PDB entry 8IPK | X-ray diffraction, 1.90 A resolution | chain A

[Chain A]
Molecule: 12S rRNA N4-methylcytidine (m4C) methyltransferase
From: Homo sapiens
Notes: EC 2.1.1.-
UniProtKB: A6NJ78 (MET15_HUMAN); residues 1-338 here correspond to UniProt positions 70-407 (UniProt number = residue number + 69)
Amino-acid sequence (338 residues; row label = number of the first residue in the row):
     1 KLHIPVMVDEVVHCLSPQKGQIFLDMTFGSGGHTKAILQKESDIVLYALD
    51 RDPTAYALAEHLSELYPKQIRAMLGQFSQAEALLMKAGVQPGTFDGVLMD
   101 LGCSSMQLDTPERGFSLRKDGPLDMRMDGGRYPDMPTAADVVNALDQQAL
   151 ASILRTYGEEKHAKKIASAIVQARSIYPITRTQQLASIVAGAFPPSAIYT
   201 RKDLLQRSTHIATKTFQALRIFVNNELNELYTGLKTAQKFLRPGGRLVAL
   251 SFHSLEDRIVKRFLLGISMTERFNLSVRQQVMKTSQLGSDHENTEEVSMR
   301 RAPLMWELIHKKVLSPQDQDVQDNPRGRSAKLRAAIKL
Disordered / not traced: 1-4, 293-302, 315-327
Ligand contacts: S-adenosylmethionine (SAM): Pro5, Met26, Thr27, Phe28, Gly29, Ser30, Gly31, Gly32, His33, Asp50, Arg51, Asp52, Ala55, Gly75, Gln76, Phe77, Asp100, Leu101, Gly102, Cys103, Ser104, Gln107, Met127, Glu229
Curated features (UniProtKB/Swiss-Prot):
  - binding site (S-adenosyl-L-methionine): Gly31 to His33, Asp50, Phe77, Asp100, Gln107
  - modified residue: Ser289 (Phosphoserine)
Reported in the primary citation:
  - binding site for S-adenosylmethionine: Thr27, Ser30, His33, Asp50, Arg51, Gln76, Phe77, Asp100, Ser104, Gln107, Glu229
  - mutagenesis - D50A/R51A, E229A: abolished binding to S-adenosylmethionine

[Summary]
Chain A binds S-adenosylmethionine. UniProt lists 7 S-adenosyl-L-methionine-binding residues. From the paper:
a binding site for S-adenosylmethionine at Thr27, Ser30 and His33 among others; D50A/R51A and E229A abolish
binding to S-adenosylmethionine.
Chain A is 12S rRNA N4-methylcytidine (m4C) methyltransferase (Homo sapiens); the structure, The structure of
human mitochondrial methyltransferase METTL15 with SAM, was determined by X-ray diffraction (same publication
as 8IPI, 8IPL and 8IPM).
